Entry 3OOT (X-ray diffraction, 2.55 A resolution); this record covers chain A.

Chain A:
Protein: Renin
Source organism: Homo sapiens
Notes: EC 3.4.23.15
Reference sequence: P00797 (RENI_HUMAN); the construct lacks a stretch of the UniProt sequence and is renumbered around it, so the offset changes along the chain: -5 to 46 = UniProt 67-118; 47-97 = UniProt 121-171; 99-160 = UniProt 172-233; 161-240 = UniProt 238-317; 2 more segments
Chain sequence (340 residues; numbered -5 to 326 plus 10 insertion-coded residues; 2 numbers in that range are skipped by the numbering (no residue carries them; nothing is unmodelled there); the number before each row is that of its first residue; a row labelled like 46A-46B holds insertion residues (46A, then the next letters in order); numbers below 1 keep their minus sign (Leu-5 is residue -5)):
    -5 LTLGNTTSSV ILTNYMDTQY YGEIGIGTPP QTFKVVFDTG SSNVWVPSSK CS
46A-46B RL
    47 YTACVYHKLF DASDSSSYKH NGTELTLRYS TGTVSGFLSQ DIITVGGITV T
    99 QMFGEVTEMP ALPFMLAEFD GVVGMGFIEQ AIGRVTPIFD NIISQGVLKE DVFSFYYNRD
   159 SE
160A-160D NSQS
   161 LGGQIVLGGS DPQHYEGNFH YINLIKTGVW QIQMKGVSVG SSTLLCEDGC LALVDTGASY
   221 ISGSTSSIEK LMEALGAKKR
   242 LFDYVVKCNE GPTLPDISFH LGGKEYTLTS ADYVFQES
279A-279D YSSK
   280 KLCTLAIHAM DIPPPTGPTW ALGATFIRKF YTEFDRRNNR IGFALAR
Not modelled in the structure: -5 to -3
Cystine bridges: Cys45-Cys50, Cys206-Cys210, Cys249-Cys282
Glycans and other covalent adducts: N-acetylglucosamine (NAG) linked to Asn67
Residues lining bound ligands: SSR (2-(3-fluoro-2-methylbenzyl)-4-methyl-1-phenyl-3-(piperazin-1-ylcarbonyl)-1H-indol-5-ol): Gln13, Val30, Asp32, Gly34, Tyr75, Ser76, Thr77, Pro111, Phe112, Leu114, Ala115, Phe117, Val120, Asp215, Gly217, Ala218, Ser219, His287, Met289

Summary:
Bound to chain A: compound SSR. N-acetylglucosamine is covalently linked to Asn67.
Chain A is Renin (Homo sapiens); the structure, Crystal Structure Analysis of Renin-indole-piperazin inhibitor
complexes, was determined by X-ray diffraction, deposited together with 3OQK and 3OQF.
